8FFD - chains D and J of the 12 polymer chains in the assembly; structure by X-ray diffraction, 2.20 A resolution.

== Chain D (and J) ==
Name: Probable DNA-binding stress protein
Organism: Pseudomonas aeruginosa PAO1
Notes: chain J of this document is another copy of the same molecule, construct and numbering; everything in this record applies to it too
UniProt: Q9I4Z7 (Q9I4Z7_PSEAE); residues 1-156 here = UniProt positions 1-156
Chain sequence (156 residues; numbered 1 to 156; the number before each row is that of its first residue):
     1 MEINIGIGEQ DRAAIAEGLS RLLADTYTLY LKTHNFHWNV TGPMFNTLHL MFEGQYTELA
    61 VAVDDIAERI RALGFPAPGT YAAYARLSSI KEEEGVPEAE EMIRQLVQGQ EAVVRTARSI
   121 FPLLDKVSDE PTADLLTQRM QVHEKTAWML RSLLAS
Unresolved in the structure: 156
Metal / ion sites: Mn2+ site 1: His-37 (shared with 2 residues of chain F); Mn2+ site 2: Asp-64, Glu-68 (shared with 1 residue of chain F)
From the paper describing this entry:
  - post-translational modification sites: Tyr-27, Tyr-30, Tyr-81, Tyr-84 (proposed by the authors, not directly observed)

== How chain D and chain J interact ==
Residue-residue contacts - 17 pairs, chain D then chain J:
  Trp-38(D) / Trp-148(J)
  Thr-41(D) / Ser-152(J)
  Thr-41(D) / Ala-155(J)
  Gly-42(D) / Ser-152(J)  hydrogen bond (backbone-backbone)
  Gly-42(D) / Leu-153(J)
  Gly-42(D) / Ala-155(J)
  Pro-43(D) / Met-44(J)
  Pro-43(D) / Leu-153(J)
  Pro-43(D) / Ala-155(J)
  Phe-45(D) / Trp-148(J)  hydrophobic
  Phe-45(D) / Met-149(J)
  Phe-45(D) / Ser-152(J)
  Phe-45(D) / Leu-153(J)  hydrophobic
  Asn-46(D) / Thr-47(J)  hydrogen bond
  Asn-46(D) / Met-51(J)  hydrogen bond
  Asn-46(D) / Leu-153(J)
  His-49(D) / Trp-148(J)
Other interface residues (no listed pair), chain J (9 interface residues in all): Leu-48

== Overview ==
Chain D and chain J form an interface of 7 and 9 residues respectively, with 3 hydrogen bonds. Polar contacts
include Asn-46(D)/Thr-47(J), Asn-46(D)/Met-51(J) and Gly-42(D)/Ser-152(J). Asp-64(D) and Glu-68(D) form the
Mn2+ site 2. The paper reports modification sites Tyr-27(D), Tyr-30(D) and Tyr-81(D) among others.
Chain D and chain J are both Probable DNA-binding stress protein (Pseudomonas aeruginosa PAO1); the structure,
Crystal structure of manganeese bound Dps protein (PA0962) from Pseudomonas aeruginosa (cubic form), was
determined by X-ray diffraction (same publication as 8FF9, 8FFA, 8FFB and 8FFC).
